PDB entry 3GCM | X-ray diffraction, 2.50 A resolution | chains A and D of the 6 polymer chains in the assembly

# Chain A
Molecule: Polyribonucleotide nucleotidyltransferase
Organism: Escherichia coli E24377A
Notes: EC 2.7.7.8
UniProtKB: A7ZS61 (PNP_ECO24); residues 1-549 here = UniProt positions 1-549
Amino-acid sequence (549 residues; numbered 1 to 549; the number before each row is that of its first residue):
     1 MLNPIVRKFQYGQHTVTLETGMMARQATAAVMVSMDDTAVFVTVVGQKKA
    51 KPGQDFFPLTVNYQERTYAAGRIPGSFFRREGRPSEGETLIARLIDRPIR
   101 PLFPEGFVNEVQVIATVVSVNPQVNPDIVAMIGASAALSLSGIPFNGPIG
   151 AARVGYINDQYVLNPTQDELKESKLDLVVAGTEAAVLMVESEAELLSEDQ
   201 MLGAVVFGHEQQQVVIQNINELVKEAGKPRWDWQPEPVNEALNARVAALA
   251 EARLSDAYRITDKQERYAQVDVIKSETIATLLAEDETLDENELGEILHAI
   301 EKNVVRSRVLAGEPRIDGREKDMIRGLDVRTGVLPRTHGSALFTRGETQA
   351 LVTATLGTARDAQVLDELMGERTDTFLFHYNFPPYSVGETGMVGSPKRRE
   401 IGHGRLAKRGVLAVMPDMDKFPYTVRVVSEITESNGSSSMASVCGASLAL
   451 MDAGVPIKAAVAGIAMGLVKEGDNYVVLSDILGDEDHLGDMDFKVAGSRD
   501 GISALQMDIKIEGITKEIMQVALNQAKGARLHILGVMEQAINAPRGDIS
Unresolved in the structure: 1, 546-549
Ligand contacts:
  - citrate anion (FLC), molecule 1: R93, R97, R399, H403, D486, D492, K494, D508
  - citrate anion (FLC), molecule 2: Y380, R399, H403, L406, S434, G436, S437, S438, S439, M440, D486, H487, D492, K494
  - Mg2+ (MG): G436, S437, A465, I481, D486, D492
Reported in the primary citation:
  - binding site for guanosine-5'-monophosphate: G75, S76, F77
  - contacts within the chain: F77-F78
  - mutagenesis - R80D (10-fold): decreased catalytic activity (citing earlier work)
  - mutagenesis - R83A: unchanged catalytic activity (citing earlier work)
  - catalytic residues: H403, D486, D492 (proposed by the authors, not directly observed)
  - mutagenesis - D492G: abolished catalytic activity (citing earlier work)

# Chain D
Molecule: Ribonuclease E
Notes: EC 3.1.4.-; fragment: RNase E recognition microdomain, residues 1021-1061
UniProtKB: A7ZKI9 (A7ZKI9_ECO24); residue numbers follow UniProt; this construct covers 1021-1061
Amino-acid sequence (41 residues; numbered 1021 to 1061; the number before each row is that of its first residue):
  1021 EAPRHSDWQRPTFAFEGKGAAGGHTATHHASAAPARPQPVE
Unresolved in the structure: 1021-1038, 1060-1061

# How chain A and chain D interact
Pairs across the interface (37; chain A residue first):
  E320(A) with R1056(D)
  D322(A) with R1056(D), salt bridge; P1057(D)
  M323(A) with P1054(D); A1055(D)
  I324(A) with P1054(D); A1055(D), hydrogen bond (backbone-backbone)
  G326(A) with A1052(D); P1054(D)
  L327(A) with S1051(D); A1052(D), hydrogen bond (backbone-backbone)
  D328(A) with H1049(D), salt bridge; A1050(D)
  V329(A) with H1049(D); A1050(D), hydrogen bond (backbone-backbone)
  R330(A) with G1043(D), hydrogen bond (side chain-backbone); A1046(D); H1048(D); H1049(D), hydrogen bond
  T331(A) with A1046(D); T1047(D), hydrogen bond (backbone-backbone); H1048(D), hydrogen bond (backbone-backbone)
  G332(A) with T1045(D); A1046(D); T1047(D)
  V333(A) with A1041(D); G1042(D), hydrogen bond (backbone-backbone)
  L334(A) with A1041(D), hydrophobic
  P335(A) with A1040(D); A1041(D)
  G528(A) with P1057(D)
  H532(A) with A1055(D)
  V536(A) with A1050(D); A1052(D), hydrophobic
  Q539(A) with A1050(D)
  A540(A) with H1048(D); A1050(D)
Interface residues without a listed pair, chain A (22 interface residues in all): R325, D452, A529
Interface residues without a listed pair, chain D (18 interface residues in all): H1044, A1053
The authors on this interface:
  - interface residues, chain A: L327(A)

# In short
22 residues of chain A and 18 residues of chain D are in contact, with 8 hydrogen bonds and 2 salt bridges.
Among the polar pairs are D322(A)-R1056(D), D328(A)-H1049(D) and R330(A)-G1043(D). From the paper: catalytic
residues H403(A), D486(A) and D492(A); R80D of chain A reduces catalytic activity; 3 substitutions were tested
in all.
Here chain A is Polyribonucleotide nucleotidyltransferase (Escherichia coli E24377A) and chain D is
Ribonuclease E. Entry 3GCM (Crystal Structure of E. coli polynucleotide phosphorylase bound to RNA and RNase
E) was determined by X-ray diffraction, deposited together with 3GLL, 3GME and 3H1C.
